7APK - chains F and i of the 30 polymer chains in the assembly; structure by electron microscopy, 3.30 A resolution.

# Chain F
Protein: THO complex subunit 6 homolog
Organism: Homo sapiens
UniProt: Q86W42 (THOC6_HUMAN); residue numbers follow UniProt; this construct covers 1-341
Sequence (341 residues; numbered 1 to 341; the number before each row is that of its first residue):
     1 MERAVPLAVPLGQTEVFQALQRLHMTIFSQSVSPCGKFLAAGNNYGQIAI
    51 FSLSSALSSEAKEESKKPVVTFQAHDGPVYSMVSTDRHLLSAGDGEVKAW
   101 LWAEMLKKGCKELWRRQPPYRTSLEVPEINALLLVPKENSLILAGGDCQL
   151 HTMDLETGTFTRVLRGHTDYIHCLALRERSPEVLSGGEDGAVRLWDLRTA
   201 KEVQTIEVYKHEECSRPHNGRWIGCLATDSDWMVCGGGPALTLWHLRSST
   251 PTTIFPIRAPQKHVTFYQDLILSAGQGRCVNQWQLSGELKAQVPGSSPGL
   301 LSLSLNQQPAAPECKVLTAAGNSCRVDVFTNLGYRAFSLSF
Unresolved in the structure: 1-4
Curated features (UniProtKB/Swiss-Prot):
  - modified residue: Ser180 (Phosphoserine)
  - natural variant: Gly46 (G46R: In BBIS)

# Chain i
Protein: THO complex subunit 1
Organism: Homo sapiens
UniProt: Q96FV9 (THOC1_HUMAN); numbering as in UniProt (aligned over 2-657)
Sequence (711 residues; each row starts with the number of its first residue; numbers below 1 keep their minus sign (Met-53 is residue -53)):
   -53 MGKPIPNPLLGLDSTGSGKPIPNPLLGLDSTGSGKPIPNPLLGLDSTLEV
    -3 LFQGPSPTPPLFSLPEARTRFTKSTREALNNKNIKPLLSTFSQVPGSENE
    47 KKCTLDQAFRGILEEEIINHSSCENVLAIISLAIGGVTEGICTASTPFVL
    97 LGDVLDCLPLDQCDTIFTFVEKNVATWKSNTFYSAGKNYLLRMCNDLLRR
   147 LSKSQNTVFCGRIQLFLARLFPLSEKSGLNLQSQFNLENVTVFNTNEQES
   197 TLGQKHTEDREEGMDVEEGEMGDEEAPTTCSIPIDYNLYRKFWSLQDYFR
   247 NPVQCYEKISWKTFLKYSEEVLAVFKSYKLDDTQASRKKMEELKTGGEHV
   297 YFAKFLTSEKLMDLQLSDSNFRRHILLQYLILFQYLKGQVKFKSSNYVLT
   347 DEQSLWIEDTTKSVYQLLSENPPDGERFSKMVEHILNTEENWNSWKNEGC
   397 PSFVKERTSDTKPTRIIRKRTAPEDFLGKGPTKKILMGNEELTRLWNLCP
   447 DNMEACKSETREHMPTLEEFFEEAIEQADPENMVENEYKAVNNSNYGWRA
   497 LRLLARRSPHFFQPTNQQFKSLPEYLENMVIKLAKELPPPSEEIKTGEDE
   547 DEEDNDALLKENESPDVRRDKPVTGEQIEVFANKLGEQWKILAPYLEMKD
   597 SEIRQIECDSEDMKMRAKQLLVAWQDQEGVHATPENLINALNKSGLSDLA
   647 ESLTNDNETNS
Unresolved in the structure: -53 to 9, 23-28, 39-43, 66-69, 85-90, 124-132, 168-226, 279-284, 290-295, 335-341, 393-657
Construct notes: initiating methionine (-53); expression tag (-52 to 1)
Curated features (UniProtKB/Swiss-Prot):
  - region: Lys133 to Phe167 (Dock domain)
  - motif: Arg414 to Lys430 (Nuclear localization signal)
  - modified residue: Ser2 (Phosphoserine), Thr4 (Phosphothreonine), Lys133 (N6-acetyllysine), Lys300 (N6-acetyllysine), Ser537 (Phosphoserine), Thr542 (Phosphothreonine), Ser560 (Phosphoserine)
  - cross-link (Glycyl lysine isopeptide (Lys-Gly)): Lys31 (interchain with G-Cter in SUMO2), Lys408 (interchain with G-Cter in SUMO2), Lys580 (interchain with G-Cter in SUMO2), Lys595 (interchain with G-Cter in SUMO1)
  - natural variant: Leu183 (L183V: In DFNA86)
  - mutagenesis: Leu617 (L617P: Loss of ability to induce apoptosis. Interferes with normal response of SaOS-2 cells to radiation), Trp620 (W620P/R: Loss of ability to induce apoptosis. Interferes with normal response of SaOS-2 cells to radiation)

# Chain F / chain i interface
Pairs across the interface - 19 pairs, chain F then chain i:
  Leu57(F) with Tyr232(i)
  Ser58(F) with Tyr232(i)
  Ser59(F) with Tyr232(i); Arg236(i), hydrogen bond (backbone-side chain)
  Pro312(F) with Ser227(i); Pro229(i)
  Glu313(F) with Ser227(i), hydrogen bond (backbone-backbone); Pro229(i)
  Lys315(F) with Pro229(i)
  Thr330(F) with Pro229(i)
  Asn331(F) with Tyr274(i); Asp309(i)
  Gly333(F) with Ser273(i); Tyr274(i)
  Tyr334(F) with Asp231(i); Leu234(i); Tyr274(i), hydrophobic; Asp309(i), hydrogen bond
  Ala336(F) with Asp231(i)
Also at the interface, not in a pair above, chain F (12 interface residues in all): Glu60
Also at the interface, not in a pair above, chain i (12 interface residues in all): Ile230, Val270, Leu312

# Overview
The chain F/chain i interface involves 12 residues from each chain; the contacts include 3 hydrogen bonds.
Polar pairs include Ser59(F)-Arg236(i), Tyr334(F)-Asp309(i) and Glu313(F)-Ser227(i). Curated annotation
(UniProt) lists 2 mutagenesis sites on chain i.
Here chain F is THO complex subunit 6 homolog and chain i is THO complex subunit 1, both from Homo sapiens.
Entry 7APK (Structure of the human THO - UAP56 complex) was determined by electron microscopy.
